Entry 6W09 (electron microscopy, 5.30 A resolution (low resolution: residue-level contacts below are approximate; hydrogen-bond / salt-bridge calls are withheld)); this record covers chains G and K of the 20 polymer chains in the assembly.

== Chain G ==
Molecule: E2 glycoprotein
Source organism: Chikungunya virus
UniProtKB: Q88628 (Q88628_CHIKV); residues 1-338 here correspond to UniProt positions 330-667 (UniProt number = residue number + 329)
Chain sequence (338 residues; numbered 1 to 338; the number before each row is that of its first residue):
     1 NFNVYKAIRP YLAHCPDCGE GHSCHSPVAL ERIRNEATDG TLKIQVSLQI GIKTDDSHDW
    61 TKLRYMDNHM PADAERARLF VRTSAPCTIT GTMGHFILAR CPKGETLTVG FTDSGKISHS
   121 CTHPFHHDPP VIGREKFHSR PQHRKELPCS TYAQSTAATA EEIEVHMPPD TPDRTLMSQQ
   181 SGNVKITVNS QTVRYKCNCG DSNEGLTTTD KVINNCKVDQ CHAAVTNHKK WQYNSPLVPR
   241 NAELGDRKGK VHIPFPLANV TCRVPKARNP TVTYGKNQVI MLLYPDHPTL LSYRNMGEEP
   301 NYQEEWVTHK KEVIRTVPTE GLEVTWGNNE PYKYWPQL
Construct notes: conflict Ser-114 (Gly443 in Q88628), Gly-115 (Arg444 in Q88628), Arg-144 (Gly473 in Q88628), Lys-145 (Arg474 in Q88628), Val-313 (Ile642 in Q88628), Ile-314 (Arg643 in Q88628), Arg-315 (Leu644 in Q88628)

== Chain K ==
Molecule: Fab CHK-265 heavy chain
Source organism: Homo sapiens
Notes: antibody fragment or engineered binder
Chain sequence (218 residues; each row starts with the number of its first residue):
     1 QIQLVQSGRE VKNPGETVKI SCKASGYTFT EYPMLWVKQA PGKGFRWMGL IYTNTGEPTY
    61 AEEFKGRFVF SLEISASTAY LQINNLTNED TATYFCVRDY FISLDYWGQG TTLTVSSAKT
   121 TAPSVYPLAP VCGGTTGSSV TLGCLVKGYF PEPVTLTWNS GSLSSGVHTF PALLQSGLYT
   181 LSSSVTVTSN TWPSQTITCN VAHPASSTKV DKKIESRR

== How chain G and chain K interact ==
Pairs across the interface (44; chain G residue first):
  Gln-180(G) / Ile-102(K)
  Gln-180(G) / Ser-103(K)
  Gln-180(G) / Leu-104(K)
  Ser-181(G) / Ser-103(K)
  Ser-181(G) / Leu-104(K)
  Gly-182(G) / Pro-33(K)
  Gly-182(G) / Met-34(K)
  Asn-183(G) / Tyr-32(K)
  Asn-183(G) / Pro-33(K)
  Asn-183(G) / Asp-99(K)
  Asn-183(G) / Ile-102(K)
  Val-184(G) / Glu-31(K)
  Val-184(G) / Tyr-32(K)
  Lys-185(G) / Ile-102(K)
  Cys-197(G) / Thr-30(K)
  Asn-198(G) / Phe-29(K)
  Asn-198(G) / Thr-30(K)
  Cys-199(G) / Phe-29(K)
  Cys-199(G) / Thr-30(K)
  Ile-213(G) / Glu-31(K)
  Ile-213(G) / Tyr-32(K)
  Ile-213(G) / Asp-99(K)
  Asn-214(G) / Thr-28(K)
  Asn-214(G) / Phe-29(K)
  Asn-214(G) / Thr-30(K)
  Asn-214(G) / Glu-31(K)
  Asn-214(G) / Tyr-32(K)
  Asn-214(G) / Asp-99(K)
  Asn-215(G) / Thr-28(K)
  Asn-215(G) / Tyr-32(K)
  Asn-215(G) / Tyr-52(K)
  Asn-215(G) / Thr-53(K)
  Asn-215(G) / Asn-54(K)
  Asn-215(G) / Thr-55(K)
  Cys-216(G) / Phe-29(K)
  Cys-216(G) / Tyr-32(K)
  Cys-216(G) / Pro-33(K)
  Cys-216(G) / Tyr-52(K)
  Cys-216(G) / Thr-55(K)
  Lys-217(G) / Glu-31(K)
  Lys-217(G) / Tyr-32(K)
  Val-218(G) / Glu-31(K)
  Val-218(G) / Tyr-32(K)
  Val-218(G) / Pro-33(K)
Other interface residues (no listed pair), chain G (16 interface residues in all): Ser-202
Other interface residues (no listed pair), chain K (17 interface residues in all): Leu-35, Leu-50

== Overview ==
The interface between chain G and chain K involves 16 residues on one side and 17 on the other.
Chain G is E2 glycoprotein (Chikungunya virus) and chain K is Fab CHK-265 heavy chain (Homo sapiens); the
structure, Human mAbs broadly protect against infection of arthritiogenic alphaviruses by recognizing
conserved elements of the MXR8 ..., was determined by electron microscopy (same publication as 6W2U, 6VYV and
6W1C).
